Entry 8YPU (electron microscopy, 2.97 A resolution); this record covers chains A and D of the 4 polymer chains in the assembly.

[Chain A]
Molecule: Membrane protein
From: Bacteroides fragilis
UniProtKB: A0A2M9UVJ9 (A0A2M9UVJ9_BACFG); numbering as in UniProt (aligned over 19-441)
Sequence (423 residues; numbered 19 to 441; the number before each row is that of its first residue):
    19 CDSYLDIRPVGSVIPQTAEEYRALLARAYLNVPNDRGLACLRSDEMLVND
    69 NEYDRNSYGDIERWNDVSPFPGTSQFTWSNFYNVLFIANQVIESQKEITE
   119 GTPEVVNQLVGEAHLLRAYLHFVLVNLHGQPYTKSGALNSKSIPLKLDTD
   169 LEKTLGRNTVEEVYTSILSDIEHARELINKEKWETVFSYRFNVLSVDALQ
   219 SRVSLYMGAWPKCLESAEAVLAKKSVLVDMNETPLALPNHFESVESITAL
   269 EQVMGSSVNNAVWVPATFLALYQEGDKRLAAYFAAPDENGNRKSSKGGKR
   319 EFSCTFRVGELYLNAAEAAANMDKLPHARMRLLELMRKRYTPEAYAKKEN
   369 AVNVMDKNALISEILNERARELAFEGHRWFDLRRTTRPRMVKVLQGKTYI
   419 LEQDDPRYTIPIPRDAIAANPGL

[Chain D]
Molecule: SusC/RagA family TonB-linked outer membrane protein
From: Bacteroides fragilis
UniProtKB: A0A642HUG1 (A0A642HUG1_BACFG); residue numbers follow UniProt; this construct covers 115-1101
Sequence (987 residues; numbered 115 to 1101; the number before each row is that of its first residue):
   115 DAVVVTGYQTVERRKLTAAVGKLNISDETIGAVKSIDQALAGQIAGLSVT
   165 STSGAPGAPAKIRIRGTSSLNGTQDPLWVLDGIPLEGTDVPQSNVLNDVS
   215 NIQQSSIAGLNPADIENITVLKDAAATAIYGARAANGVIVITTKKGKVGK
   265 PVINFSSKFTYMPTLSTNRLNMLNSQEKVDLELELLRSNFAYGDNKGGVS
   315 KIISGYGLTDAYKKGGWSALTPEAQTDISRLRNTETDWGDILFRDAFNQE
   365 YSLSLSGGNERVTYYTSIGYYQENGNVKGVGLDRLNIVAKTSYKVNRMLK
   415 FGVSLFVNRRNNKTYLTDTYGLVNPVYYSRKANPYYQPFDANGNYVYDFD
   465 VQNNSDTDLGFNIFEERKNTSNEETINALSSIFDAELRFNDKLKFTTQLG
   515 LQLDKASKEQIADKESFSMRIIRKNSKYWDSASQSNKYFIPDGGVHKAYE
   565 NTNSQITWKAMGEYRDSFNDIHELEVMVGTELRKTWYETLFSAGYGFDRQ
   615 TLTTKPVVFPDEDRARQFPLHQKTYKENAYVSFFSTASYSLMNRYTFGGS
   665 IRFDGSDLFGVDKKYRYLPLYSVSGLWRLSNEPFMQGTRKWMDNLAFRVS
   715 YGIQGNIDKNTSPFLLGKYIVDNILPGGSEHMIDINSAPNKKLRWEKTQS
   765 VNVGLDFSVLNQALNLSVDYYYRKGTDLIGKQMLPLETGFVSTNINWASM
   815 VNKGVEVSLSTRNVATKNFSWYTNLNFAYNNNKVLREAIPEAQTIPGREG
   865 YPVDAIFAIKTAGLDEEGYPLFYDKEGKKVTLKELYRLQDPFGLGFTVNS
   915 DVTPAEERSFYSYIGSQDTPYTGGLINTFSYKNWELTANLSFNLGGYVRT
   965 TPSYNFINFDRGQNVNSDILDRWTPENTDGRLPALITSEKRADEYYWYDQ
  1015 KSEIYKNLDIWVKKLNYFRLQNLRLGYRLPEKMTKSLGMGSASVAIEGRN
  1065 LLVFGSSYKNFLDPESMYNPYAPPIPKSITFSLNLNF
Sequence notes: variant Leu778 (Ile in A0A642HUG1)

[How chain A and chain D interact]
Pairs across the interface (10; chain A residue first):
  Pro27(A) - Gln614(D)  hydrogen bond (backbone-side chain)
  Val28(A) - Arg613(D)
  Val28(A) - Gln614(D)
  Val28(A) - Thr615(D)
  Val28(A) - Leu616(D)
  Gly29(A) - Gln614(D)
  Gly29(A) - Thr615(D)
  Ser30(A) - Gln614(D)  hydrogen bond (backbone-side chain)
  Val31(A) - Thr615(D)
  Ile32(A) - Gln614(D)

[Summary]
Chain A and chain D form an interface of 6 and 4 residues respectively; the contacts include 2 hydrogen bonds.
Polar contacts include Pro27(A)-Gln614(D) and Ser30(A)-Gln614(D).
Here chain A is Membrane protein and chain D is SusC/RagA family TonB-linked outer membrane protein, both from
Bacteroides fragilis. Entry 8YPU (Cryo-EM structure of ButCD complex) was determined by electron microscopy.
